1NQ2 - chain A; structure by X-ray diffraction, 2.40 A resolution.

[Chain A]
Name: Thyroid hormone receptor beta-1
Source organism: Homo sapiens
Notes: fragment: ligand binding domain
UniProtKB: P10828 (THB1_HUMAN); numbering as in UniProt (aligned over 202-461)
Sequence (264 residues; numbered 198 to 461; the number before each row is that of its first residue):
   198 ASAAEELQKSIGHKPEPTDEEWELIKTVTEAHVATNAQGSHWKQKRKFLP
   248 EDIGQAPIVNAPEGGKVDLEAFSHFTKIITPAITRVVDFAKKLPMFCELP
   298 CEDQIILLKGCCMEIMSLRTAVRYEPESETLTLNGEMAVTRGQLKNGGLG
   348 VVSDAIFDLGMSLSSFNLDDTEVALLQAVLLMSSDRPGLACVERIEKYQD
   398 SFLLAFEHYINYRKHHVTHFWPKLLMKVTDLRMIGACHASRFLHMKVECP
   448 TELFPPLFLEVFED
Not modelled in the structure: 254-261, 461
Differences from the reference sequence: cloning artifact (198-201); variant Thr317 (Ala in P10828); conflict Glu322 (Asp in P10828)
Ligand contacts:
  - 4HY ([4-(4-hydroxy-3-iodo-phenoxy)-3,5-diiodo-phenyl]-acetic acid): Phe269, Phe272, Ile275, Ile276, Ala279, Arg282, Met310, Met313, Ser314, Arg316, Thr317, Thr329, Leu330, Asn331, Leu341, Gly344, Gly345, Leu346, Ile353, His435, Met442, Phe455
  - arsenic (ARS): Cys298, Glu299, Ile302

[In short]
Ligands of chain A: compound 4HY and arsenic.
Chain A is Thyroid hormone receptor beta-1 (Homo sapiens); the structure, Two RTH Mutants with Impaired
Hormone Binding, was determined by X-ray diffraction, deposited together with 1NUO.
